8DZP - chains B and C of the 5 polymer chains in the assembly; structure by electron microscopy, 2.71 A resolution.

Chain B:
Name: Guanine nucleotide-binding protein G(i) subunit alpha-1
Organism: Homo sapiens
UniProtKB: P63096 (GNAI1_HUMAN); residue numbers follow UniProt; this construct covers 1-354
Chain sequence (354 residues; numbered 1 to 354; the number before each row is that of its first residue):
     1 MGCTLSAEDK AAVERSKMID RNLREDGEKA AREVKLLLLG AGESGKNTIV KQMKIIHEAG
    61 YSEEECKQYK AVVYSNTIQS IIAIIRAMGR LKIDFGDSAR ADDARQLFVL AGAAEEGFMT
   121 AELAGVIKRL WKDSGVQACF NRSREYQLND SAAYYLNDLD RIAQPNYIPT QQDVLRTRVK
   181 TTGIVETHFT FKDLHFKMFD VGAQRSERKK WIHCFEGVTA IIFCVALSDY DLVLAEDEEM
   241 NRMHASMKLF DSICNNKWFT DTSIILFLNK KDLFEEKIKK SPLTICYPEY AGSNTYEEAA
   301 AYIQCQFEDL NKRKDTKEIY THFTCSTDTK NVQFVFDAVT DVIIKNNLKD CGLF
Unresolved in the structure: 1-4, 42-43, 53-181, 235-239
Sequence notes: engineered mutation N47 (Ser in P63096), A203 (Gly in P63096), A245 (Glu in P63096), S326 (Ala in P63096)
Curated features (UniProtKB/Swiss-Prot):
  - region: K35 to K46, T48 (G1 motif), D173 to T181 (G2 motif), F196 to G202, Q204, R205 (G3 motif), I265 to D272 (G4 motif), T324, C325, T327 to T329 (G5 motif)
  - binding site (GTP): E43 to K46, T48, S151, L175 to T181, D200 to G202, Q204, N269 to D272
  - binding site (Mg(2+)): T181
  - modified residue: R178 (ADP-ribosylarginine), Q204 (Deamidated glutamine), C351 (ADP-ribosylcysteine)
  - lipidation: G2 (N-myristoyl glycine), C3 (S-palmitoyl cysteine)
  - natural variant: G40 (G40C: In NEDHISB; G40R: In NEDHISB), G45 (G45D: In NEDHISB), T48 (T48I: In NEDHISB; T48K: In NEDHISB), Q52 (Q52P: In NEDHISB), S75 (deletion: In NEDHISB; uncertain significance), Q172 (deletion: In NEDHISB), D173 (D173V: In NEDHISB), E186 to F189 (deletion: In NEDHISB; uncertain significance), C224 (C224Y: In NEDHISB), K270 (K270N: In NEDHISB; K270R: In NEDHISB), D272 (D272G: In NEDHISB), V332 (V332E: In NEDHISB; uncertain significance)
  - mutagenesis: G42 (G42R: Abolishes switch to an activated conformation and dissociation from beta and gamma subunits upon GTP binding. Abolishes interaction with RGS family members), E116 (E116L: Enhances interaction (inactive GDP-bound) with RGS14), Q147 (Q147L: Enhances interaction (inactive GDP-bound) with RGS14)
From the paper describing this entry:
  - mutagenesis - C351A: decreased signaling with Kappa-type opioid receptor

Chain C:
Name: Guanine nucleotide-binding protein G(I)/G(S)/G(T) subunit beta-1
Organism: Homo sapiens
UniProtKB: P62873 (GBB1_HUMAN); numbering as in UniProt (aligned over 2-340)
Chain sequence (340 residues; each row starts with the number of its first residue):
     1 GSELDQLRQE AEQLKNQIRD ARKACADATL SQITNNIDPV GRIQMRTRRT LRGHLAKIYA
    61 MHWGTDSRLL VSASQDGKLI IWDSYTTNKV HAIPLRSSWV MTCAYAPSGN YVACGGLDNI
   121 CSIYNLKTRE GNVRVSRELA GHTGYLSCCR FLDDNQIVTS SGDTTCALWD IETGQQTTTF
   181 TGHTGDVMSL SLAPDTRLFV SGACDASAKL WDVREGMCRQ TFTGHESDIN AICFFPNGNA
   241 FATGSDDATC RLFDLRADQE LMTYSHDNII CGITSVSFSK SGRLLLAGYD DFNCNVWDAL
   301 KADRAGVLAG HDNRVSCLGV TDDGMAVATG SWDSFLKIWN
Unresolved in the structure: 1
Sequence notes: expression tag (1)
Curated features (UniProtKB/Swiss-Prot):
  - modified residue: S2 (N-acetylserine), H266 (Phosphohistidine)
  - natural variant: L30 (L30F: In MRD42; uncertain significance), R52 (R52G: In MRD42), G64 (G64V: In MRD42), D76 (D76E: In MRD42; D76G: In MRD42), G77 (G77S: In MRD42), K78 (K78R: In MRD42), I80 (I80N: In MRD42; I80T: In MRD42), H91 (H91R: In MRD42; uncertain significance), A92 (A92T: In MRD42), P94 (P94S: In MRD42), L95 (L95P: In MRD42), R96 (R96L: In MRD42), 5 further natural variant entries in UniProt

Chain B / chain C interface:
Residue-residue contacts (50; chain B residue first):
  A12(B) - N88(C)
  V13(B) - N88(C)
  R15(B) - V90(C)  hydrogen bond (side chain-backbone)
  R15(B) - H91(C)  hydrogen bond
  S16(B) - N88(C)
  S16(B) - K89(C)  hydrogen bond (side chain-backbone)
  I19(B) - K89(C)
  I19(B) - V90(C)
  I19(B) - A92(C)  hydrophobic
  D20(B) - K89(C)  salt bridge
  L23(B) - G53(C)
  L23(B) - L55(C)
  L23(B) - K78(C)
  L23(B) - I80(C)  hydrophobic
  L23(B) - K89(C)
  D26(B) - K78(C)  salt bridge
  G27(B) - L55(C)
  T182(B) - N119(C)  hydrogen bond
  G183(B) - L117(C)
  G183(B) - D118(C)
  G183(B) - N119(C)
  I184(B) - W99(C)
  I184(B) - L117(C)
  E186(B) - W99(C)  hydrogen bond
  F199(B) - W99(C)  hydrophobic
  Q204(B) - L117(C)
  Q204(B) - N119(C)  hydrogen bond
  Q204(B) - Y145(C)
  S206(B) - Y145(C)
  S206(B) - G162(C)
  S206(B) - D186(C)
  E207(B) - D186(C)  hydrogen bond (backbone-side chain)
  K209(B) - D228(C)  salt bridge
  K210(B) - Y145(C)
  K210(B) - M188(C)
  K210(B) - N230(C)  hydrogen bond
  W211(B) - L117(C)  hydrophobic
  W211(B) - Y145(C)
  H213(B) - K57(C)  hydrogen bond (backbone-side chain)
  H213(B) - Y59(C)  hydrogen bond
  H213(B) - W332(C)
  C214(B) - Y59(C)
  C214(B) - Q75(C)  hydrogen bond (backbone-side chain)
  C214(B) - W99(C)
  F215(B) - W99(C)  hydrophobic
  F215(B) - L117(C)  hydrophobic
  E216(B) - K57(C)  salt bridge
  E216(B) - W332(C)
  W258(B) - R314(C)
  W258(B) - W332(C)  hydrophobic
Also at the interface, not in a pair above, chain C (29 interface residues in all): R52, M101, H142, C204, D246

In short:
25 residues of chain B and 29 residues of chain C are in contact; the contacts include 11 hydrogen bonds and 4
salt bridges. Among the polar pairs are D20(B)-K89(C), D26(B)-K78(C) and K209(B)-D228(C). From the paper:
C351A of chain B reduces signaling with Kappa-type opioid receptor.
Chain B is Guanine nucleotide-binding protein G(i) subunit alpha-1 and chain C is Guanine nucleotide-binding
protein G(I)/G(S)/G(T) subunit beta-1, both from Homo sapiens; the structure, momSalB bound Kappa Opioid
Receptor in complex with Gi1, was determined by electron microscopy (same publication as 8DZQ, 8DZR and 8DZS).
